Entry 7GXU (X-ray diffraction, 1.85 A resolution); this record covers chains A and D.

[Chain A]
Name: B-cell lymphoma 6 protein
Source organism: Homo sapiens
UniProtKB: P41182 (BCL6_HUMAN); numbering as in UniProt (aligned over 5-129)
Amino-acid sequence (128 residues; numbered 2 to 129; the number before each row is that of its first residue):
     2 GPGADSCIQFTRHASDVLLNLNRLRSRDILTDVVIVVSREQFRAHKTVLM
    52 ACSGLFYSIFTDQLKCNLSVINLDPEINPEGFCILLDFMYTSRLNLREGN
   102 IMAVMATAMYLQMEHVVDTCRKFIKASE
Not modelled in the structure: 2-6
Construct notes: expression tag (2-4)
Small-molecule neighbours: A1ACC ((8S)-5-chloro-7-[(2-oxo-2,3-dihydro-1H-indol-5-yl)amino]pyrazolo[1,5-a]pyrimidine-3-carbonitrile): N21, R24, L25, R28, I30, M51, A52, C53, S54, G55, Y58, Q113, M114, E115

[Chain D]
Name: WVIP tetrapeptide
Amino-acid sequence (6 residues; row label = number of the first residue in the row; numbering starts at 0):
     0 XWVIPA
Modified residues: ACE (acetyl group) at position 0

[Chain A / chain D interface]
Contacting residue pairs (11):
  C8(A) - P4(D)
  I9(A) - W1(D)  hydrophobic
  I9(A) - V2(D)
  Q10(A) - ACE_0(D)
  Q10(A) - W1(D)
  Q10(A) - V2(D)  hydrogen bond (backbone-backbone)
  Q10(A) - P4(D)
  F11(A) - ACE_0(D)
  F11(A) - W1(D)
  T12(A) - ACE_0(D)  hydrogen bond (backbone-backbone)
  T12(A) - V2(D)
Interface residues without a listed pair, chain D (5 interface residues in all): I3

[Summary]
Chain A and chain D each contribute 5 residues to their interface, with 2 hydrogen bonds. Backbone hydrogen
bonds pair Q10(A)-V2(D) and T12(A)-ACE_0(D). Bound to chain A: compound A1ACC.
Here chain A is B-cell lymphoma 6 protein (Homo sapiens) and chain D is WVIP tetrapeptide. Entry 7GXU (Crystal
Structure of B-cell lymphoma 6 protein BTB domain in complex with ligand 9 at 8.52 ...) was determined by
X-ray diffraction together with 7GUD, 7GUE, 7GUF, 7GUG, 7GUH, 7GUI and 126 further entries from the same
study.
